5LVF - chains A and B; structure by solution NMR.

== Chain A ==
Molecule: Regulator of Ty1 transposition protein 103
Organism: Saccharomyces cerevisiae
Reference sequence: Q05543 (RT103_YEAST); residues 3-131 here = UniProt positions 3-131
Amino-acid sequence (142 residues; row label = number of the first residue in the row):
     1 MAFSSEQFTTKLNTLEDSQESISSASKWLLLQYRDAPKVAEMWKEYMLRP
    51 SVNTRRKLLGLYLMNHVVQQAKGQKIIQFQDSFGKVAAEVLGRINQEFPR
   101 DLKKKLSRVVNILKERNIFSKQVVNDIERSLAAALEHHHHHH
Sequence notes: initiating methionine (1); expression tag (2, 132-142)
What the authors report for this chain:
  - mutagenesis - R108N (44 +/- 2 uM): decreased binding to pSer2-CTD

== Chain B ==
Molecule: Pro-ser-tyr-ser-pro-pth-ser-pro-ser-tyr-ser-pro-thr-ser-pro-ser
Amino-acid sequence (16 residues; each row starts with the number of its first residue):
   143 PSYSPTSPSYSPTSPS
Modified positions: Thr148 (phosphothreonine; TPO)

== How chain A and chain B interact ==
Pairs across the interface - 32 pairs, chain A then chain B:
  Glu16(A) - Pro143(B)
  Asp17(A) - Pro143(B)
  Asp17(A) - Ser144(B)
  Asp17(A) - Tyr145(B)
  Ser18(A) - Pro143(B)
  Ser18(A) - Ser144(B)
  Ser18(A) - Tyr145(B)
  Gln19(A) - Ser144(B)
  Gln19(A) - Tyr145(B)
  Gln19(A) - Ser146(B)
  Ile22(A) - Tyr145(B)
  Tyr62(A) - Tyr145(B)
  Asn65(A) - Tyr145(B)
  Asn65(A) - Pro147(B)
  His66(A) - Tyr145(B)
  Gln69(A) - Ser151(B)
  Gln69(A) - Tyr152(B)
  Gln70(A) - Ser151(B)
  Lys72(A) - Ser153(B)
  Lys72(A) - Thr155(B)
  Gly73(A) - Ser153(B)
  Lys75(A) - Ser158(B)
  Lys105(A) - Pro147(B)
  Arg108(A) - Pro147(B)
  Arg108(A) - Thr148(B)
  Val109(A) - Pro147(B)
  Ile112(A) - Pro147(B)
  Ile112(A) - Thr148(B)
  Arg116(A) - Thr148(B)
  Arg116(A) - Ser149(B)
  Arg116(A) - Ser151(B)
  Arg116(A) - Tyr152(B)
Other interface residues (no listed pair), chain A (19 interface residues in all): Ile118
Other interface residues (no listed pair), chain B (13 interface residues in all): Ser156
Interface features reported in the paper:
  - specific contacts: Ile22(A)-Tyr145(B) (hydrophobic contact), Tyr62(A)-Tyr145(B) (hydrophobic contact), Asn65(A)-Tyr145(B) (hydrogen bond), His66(A)-Tyr145(B) (hydrophobic contact), Arg108(A)-Thr148(B) (hydrogen bond), Val109(A)-Pro147(B) (hydrophobic contact), Arg116(A)-Tyr152(B), Ile118(A)-Tyr152(B) (hydrophobic contact)
  - interface residues, chain A: Ile22(A), Tyr62(A), His66(A), Ile112(A), Arg116(A)
  - hot spots on chain A (mutagenesis) - Y62A, H66A: abolished binding to Pro-ser-tyr-ser-pro-pth-ser-pro-ser-tyr-ser-pro-thr-ser-pro-ser (chain B)
  - hot spots on chain A (mutagenesis) - R116E (107 +/- 23 uM): decreased binding to Pro-ser-tyr-ser-pro-pth-ser-pro-ser-tyr-ser-pro-thr-ser-pro-ser (chain B)

== Summary ==
19 residues of chain A face 13 of chain B across their interface. The paper describes hydrophobic contacts
between Ile22(A) and Tyr145(B), Tyr62(A) and Tyr145(B) and His66(A) and Tyr145(B) among others; hydrogen bonds
between Asn65(A) and Tyr145(B) and Arg108(A) and Thr148(B); a contact between Arg116(A) and Tyr152(B). The
paper reports that Y62A and H66A of chain A abolish binding to
Pro-ser-tyr-ser-pro-pth-ser-pro-ser-tyr-ser-pro-thr-ser-pro-ser (chain B); interface residues Ile22(A),
Tyr62(A) and His66(A) among others; 4 substitutions were tested in all.
Chain A is Regulator of Ty1 transposition protein 103 (Saccharomyces cerevisiae) and chain B is
Pro-ser-tyr-ser-pro-pth-ser-pro-ser-tyr-ser-pro-thr-ser-pro-ser; the structure, Solution structure of Rtt103
CTD-interacting domain bound to a Thr4 phosphorylated CTD peptide, was determined by solution NMR.
